7TZN - chain A; structure by X-ray diffraction, 1.84 A resolution.

Chain A:
Protein: Cytochrome P450
Organism: Rhodopseudomonas palustris
UniProt: Q2IU02 (Q2IU02_RHOP2); residues 0-409 here correspond to UniProt positions 1-410 (UniProt number = residue number + 1)
Chain sequence (410 residues; row label = number of the first residue in the row; numbering starts at 0):
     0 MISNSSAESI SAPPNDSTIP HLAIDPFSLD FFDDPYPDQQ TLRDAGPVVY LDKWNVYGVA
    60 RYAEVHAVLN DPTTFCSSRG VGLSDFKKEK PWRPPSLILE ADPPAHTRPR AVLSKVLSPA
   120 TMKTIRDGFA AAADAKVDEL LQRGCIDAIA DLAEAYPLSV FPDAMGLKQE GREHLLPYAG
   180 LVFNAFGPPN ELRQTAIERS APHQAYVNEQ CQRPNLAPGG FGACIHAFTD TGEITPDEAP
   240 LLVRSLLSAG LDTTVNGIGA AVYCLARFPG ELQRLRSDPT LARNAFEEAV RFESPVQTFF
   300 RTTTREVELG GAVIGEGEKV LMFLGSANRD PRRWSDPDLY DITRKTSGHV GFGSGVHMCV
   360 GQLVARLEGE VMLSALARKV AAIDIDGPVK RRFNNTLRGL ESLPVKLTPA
Unresolved in the structure: 0-16
Ion coordination: heme Fe near C358 (its only coordinating residue here)
Small-molecule neighbours:
  - 4-fluorobenzoic acid (1Y6): R92, S95, I97, L98, V181, F182, F185, S244, S247, A248, F298
  - heme (HEM): L68, V80, I97, L98, H105, R109, L112, L116, F160, S244, L245, A248, G249, T252, T253, G256, F285, V289, P294, V295, F298, R300, L323, V349, G350, F351, G352, V355, H356, C358, V359, G360, V363, A364

Summary:
Ligands of chain A: 4-fluorobenzoic acid and heme.
Chain A is Cytochrome P450 (Rhodopseudomonas palustris); the structure, The crystal structure of WT CYP199A4
bound to 4-fluorobenzoic acid, was determined by X-ray diffraction (same publication as 7TZM, 7TZW, 7TZX, 7TZY
and 7U00).
